Entry 8WW2 (electron microscopy, 2.79 A resolution); this record covers chains A and R of the 5 polymer chains in the assembly.

Chain A:
Molecule: Guanine nucleotide-binding protein G(s) subunit alpha isoforms short
From: Homo sapiens
Sequence (387 residues; row label = number of the first residue in the row):
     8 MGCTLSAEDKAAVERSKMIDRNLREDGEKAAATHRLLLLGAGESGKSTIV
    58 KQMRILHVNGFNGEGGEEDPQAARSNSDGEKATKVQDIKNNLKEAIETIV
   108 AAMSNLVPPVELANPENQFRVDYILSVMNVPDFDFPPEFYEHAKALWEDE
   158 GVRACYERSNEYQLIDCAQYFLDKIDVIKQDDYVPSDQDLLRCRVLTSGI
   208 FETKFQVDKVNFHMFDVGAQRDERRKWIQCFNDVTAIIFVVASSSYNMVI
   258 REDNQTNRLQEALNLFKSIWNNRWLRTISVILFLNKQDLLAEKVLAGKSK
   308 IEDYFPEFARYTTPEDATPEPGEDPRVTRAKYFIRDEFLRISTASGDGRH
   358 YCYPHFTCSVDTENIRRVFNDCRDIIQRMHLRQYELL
Disordered / not traced: 8-12, 62-203, 252-262

Chain R:
Molecule: G-protein coupled receptor 3
From: Homo sapiens
Reference sequence: P46089 (GPR3_HUMAN); residues 1-330 here = UniProt positions 1-330
Sequence (330 residues; each row starts with the number of its first residue):
     1 MMWGAGSPLAWLSAGSGNVNVSSVGPAEGPTGPAAPLPSPKAWDVVLCIS
    51 GTLVSCENALVVAIIVGTPAFRAPMFLLVGSLAVADLLAGLGLVLHFAAV
   101 FCIGSAEMSLVLVGVLAMAFTASIGSLLAITVDRYLSLYNALTYYSETTV
   151 TRTYVMLALVWGGALGLGLLPVLAWNCLDGLTTCGVVYPLSKNHLVVLAI
   201 AFFMVFGIMLQLYAQICRIVCRHAQQIALQRHLLPASHYVATRKGIATLA
   251 VVLGAFAACWLPFTVYCLLGDAHSPPLYTYLTLLPATYNSMINPIIYAFR
   301 NQDVQKVLWAVCCCCSSSKIPFRSRSPSDV
Disordered / not traced: 1-36, 233-241, 314-330
Curated features (UniProtKB/Swiss-Prot):
  - modified residue (Phosphoserine): Ser-324, Ser-326, Ser-328
  - lipidation: Cys-313 (S-palmitoyl cysteine)
  - glycosylation: Asn-20 (N-linked (GlcNAc...) asparagine)
Cystine bridges: Cys-177/Cys-184
From the paper describing this entry:
  - binding site for oleic acid: His-96, Leu-116, Ala-117, Phe-120, Thr-121, Ile-124, Val-187, Leu-198, Ala-201, Phe-202, Trp-260, Phe-263, Tyr-280, Leu-283
  - mutagenesis - H96A/Y280A: abolished signaling
  - mutagenesis - L93F, V113F, F120A, I124F, V187F: decreased signaling

Chain A / chain R interface:
Pairs across the interface - 30 pairs, chain A then chain R:
  Glu-35(A) with Glu-147(R)
  Ala-38(A) with Tyr-145(R)
  His-41(A) with Leu-142(R), hydrogen bond (side chain-backbone)
  Leu-346(A) with Gln-230(R)
  Thr-350(A) with Arg-231(R)
  Tyr-358(A) with Ile-227(R)
  Phe-376(A) with Leu-142(R), hydrophobic
  Asp-381(A) with Arg-222(R), salt bridge
  Ile-383(A) with Ala-141(R); Leu-142(R), hydrophobic
  Gln-384(A) with Leu-138(R), hydrogen bond (side chain-backbone); Ala-141(R); Arg-222(R), hydrogen bond; His-223(R), hydrogen bond
  Arg-385(A) with His-223(R), hydrogen bond; Gln-226(R); Ile-227(R)
  His-387(A) with Ser-137(R); Leu-138(R); Tyr-145(R)
  Leu-388(A) with Leu-138(R), hydrophobic; Val-220(R), hydrophobic; His-223(R)
  Tyr-391(A) with Arg-134(R); Ser-137(R), hydrogen bond
  Glu-392(A) with Lys-244(R), salt bridge; Thr-248(R), hydrogen bond (backbone-side chain); Arg-300(R), salt bridge
  Leu-393(A) with Val-220(R)
  Leu-394(A) with Lys-244(R)
Also at the interface, not in a pair above, chain A (23 interface residues in all): Val-217, Asp-323, Cys-359, Cys-379, Arg-380, Met-386
Also at the interface, not in a pair above, chain R (26 interface residues in all): Thr-143, Tyr-144, Ile-216, Ile-219, Ala-224, Leu-229, His-232, Gly-245, Leu-249

Summary:
The interface between chain A and chain R involves 23 residues on one side and 26 on the other, with 7
hydrogen bonds and 3 salt bridges. Polar contacts include Asp-381(A)/Arg-222(R), Glu-392(A)/Lys-244(R) and
Glu-392(A)/Arg-300(R). From the paper: a binding site for oleic acid at His-96(R), Leu-116(R) and Ala-117(R)
among others; L93F, V113F and F120A of chain R, among others, reduce signaling; 6 substitutions were tested in
all.
Here chain A is Guanine nucleotide-binding protein G(s) subunit alpha isoforms short and chain R is G-protein
coupled receptor 3, both from Homo sapiens. Entry 8WW2 (GPR3/Gs complex) was determined by electron
microscopy.
